Entry 6RDP (electron microscopy, 2.80 A resolution); this record covers chains U and X of the 20 polymer chains in the assembly.

Chain U:
Protein: ATP synthase subunit alpha
Source organism: Polytomella sp. Pringsheim 198.80
UniProtKB: A0ZW40 (A0ZW40_9CHLO); residue numbers follow UniProt; this construct covers 1-562
Sequence (562 residues; numbered 1 to 562; the number before each row is that of its first residue):
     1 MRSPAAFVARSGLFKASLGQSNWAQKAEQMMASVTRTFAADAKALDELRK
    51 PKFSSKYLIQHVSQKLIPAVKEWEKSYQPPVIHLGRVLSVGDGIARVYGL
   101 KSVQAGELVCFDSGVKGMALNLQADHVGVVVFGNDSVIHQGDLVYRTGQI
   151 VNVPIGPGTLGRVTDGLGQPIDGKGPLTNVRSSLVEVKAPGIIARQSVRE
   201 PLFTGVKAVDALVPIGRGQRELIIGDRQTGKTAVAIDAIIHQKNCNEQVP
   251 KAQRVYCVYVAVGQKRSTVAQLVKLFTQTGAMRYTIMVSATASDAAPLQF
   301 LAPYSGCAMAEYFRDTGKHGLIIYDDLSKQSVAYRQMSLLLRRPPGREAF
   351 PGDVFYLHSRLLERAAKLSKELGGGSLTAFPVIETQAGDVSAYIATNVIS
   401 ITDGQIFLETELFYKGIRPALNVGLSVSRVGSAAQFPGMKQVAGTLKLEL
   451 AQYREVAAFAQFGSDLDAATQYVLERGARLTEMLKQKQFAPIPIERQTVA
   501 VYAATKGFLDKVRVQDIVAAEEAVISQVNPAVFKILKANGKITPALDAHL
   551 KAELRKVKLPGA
Unresolved in the structure: 1-39
Differences from the reference sequence: conflict Arg-266 (Lys in A0ZW40)
Bound ions: Mg2+: Thr-232 (together with ATP)
Ligand contacts: ATP (adenosine-5'-triphosphate): Asp-226, Arg-227, Gln-228, Thr-229, Gly-230, Lys-231, Thr-232, Ala-233, Asp-326, Glu-384, Phe-413, Arg-418, Pro-419, Gln-486, Lys-487, Gln-488

Chain X:
Protein: ATP synthase subunit beta
Source organism: Polytomella sp. Pringsheim 198.80
Notes: EC 7.1.2.2
UniProtKB: A0ZW41 (A0ZW41_9CHLO); residues 1-574 here = UniProt positions 1-574
Sequence (574 residues; numbered 1 to 574; the number before each row is that of its first residue):
     1 MALRYAAGLAKNVVQRQGASLNIARAFAAEPAPAIDAGYVSQVIGPVVDV
    51 RFDGELPSILSSLEVEGHSVRLVLEVAQHMGDNTVRCIAMDSTDGLVRGQ
   101 KVVDTGSPIKVPVGRGTLGRIMNVIGEPVDEQGPIDAADIWSIHREAPEF
   151 TEQSTEQEILVTGIKVVDLLAPYQRGGKIGLFGGAGVGKTVLIMELINNV
   201 AKAHGGFSVFAGVGERTREGNDLYREMIESGVIKLGAERGNSKCTLVYGQ
   251 MNEPPGARARVALTGLTVAEYFRDIEGQDVLLFVDNIFRFTQANSEVSAL
   301 LGRIPSAVGYQPTLATDLGGLQERITTTTKGSITSVQAVYVPADDLTDPA
   351 PATTFAHLDATTVLSRSIAELGIYPAVDPLDSTSRMLNPNVIGAEHYNVA
   401 RGVQKVLQDYKNLQDIIAILGMDELSEEDKLTVARARKIQRFLSQPFQVA
   451 EVFTGTPGKYVDLADTISGFQGVLTGKYDDLPEMAFYMVGDIKEVKEKAD
   501 KMAKDIASRKEADNKKVSEELKDIPSLDKLVSEIKEVVIEEDDGLEEDFK
   551 AEALSSETVVLNEEGKSVPLPKKN
Unresolved in the structure: 1-32
Differences from the reference sequence: conflict Ala-350 (Gly in A0ZW41), Leu-387 (Arg in A0ZW41)
Bound ions: Mg2+: Thr-190, Glu-215 (together with ADP)
Ligand contacts:
  - ADP (adenosine-5'-diphosphate): Ala-185, Gly-186, Val-187, Gly-188, Lys-189, Thr-190, Val-191, Glu-219, Tyr-374, Pro-375, Phe-447, Ala-450, Phe-453, Thr-454
  - ATP (adenosine-5'-triphosphate): Ser-384, Arg-385, Leu-387, Tyr-397, Arg-401

Interface between chain U and chain X:
Residue-residue contacts (170; chain U residue first):
  Val-81(U) / Glu-563(X)
  Ile-82(U) / Glu-563(X)  hydrogen bond (backbone-side chain)
  His-83(U) / Glu-563(X)  hydrogen bond (backbone-side chain)
  Leu-84(U) / Leu-561(X)
  Leu-84(U) / Asn-562(X)
  Leu-84(U) / Glu-563(X)  hydrogen bond (backbone-side chain)
  Gly-99(U) / Arg-98(X)  hydrogen bond (backbone-side chain)
  Leu-100(U) / Arg-98(X)  hydrogen bond (backbone-side chain)
  Lys-101(U) / Arg-98(X)
  Ser-102(U) / Val-97(X)
  Val-103(U) / Leu-96(X)
  Val-103(U) / Val-97(X)
  Gln-104(U) / Gly-95(X)
  Gln-104(U) / Leu-96(X)
  Gln-104(U) / Val-97(X)
  Ala-105(U) / Val-43(X)  hydrophobic
  Ala-105(U) / Thr-93(X)
  Ala-105(U) / Asp-94(X)
  Ala-105(U) / Gly-95(X)  hydrogen bond (backbone-backbone)
  Ala-105(U) / Leu-96(X)  hydrogen bond (backbone-backbone)
  Cys-110(U) / Thr-558(X)
  Cys-110(U) / Val-560(X)  hydrophobic
  Cys-110(U) / Leu-570(X)  hydrophobic
  Asp-112(U) / Lys-573(X)
  Asp-112(U) / Asn-574(X)
  Ser-113(U) / Asn-574(X)
  Gly-114(U) / Leu-570(X)
  Lys-116(U) / Thr-558(X)
  Asn-121(U) / Val-43(X)
  Asn-121(U) / Ile-44(X)
  Leu-122(U) / Gln-42(X)
  Leu-122(U) / Val-43(X)  hydrogen bond (backbone-backbone)
  Leu-122(U) / Leu-96(X)
  Leu-122(U) / Arg-98(X)
  Gln-123(U) / Gln-42(X)
  Gln-123(U) / Ile-44(X)
  Gln-123(U) / Arg-98(X)  hydrogen bond (backbone-side chain)
  Ala-124(U) / Gln-42(X)  hydrogen bond (backbone-side chain)
  His-126(U) / Arg-98(X)  hydrogen bond (backbone-side chain)
  Val-127(U) / Arg-98(X)
  Asp-142(U) / Asn-574(X)
  Tyr-145(U) / Val-560(X)  hydrophobic
  Tyr-145(U) / Leu-561(X)
  Tyr-145(U) / Leu-570(X)  hydrophobic
  Tyr-145(U) / Pro-571(X)
  Arg-146(U) / Val-560(X)
  Arg-146(U) / Leu-561(X)  hydrogen bond (backbone-backbone)
  Gly-148(U) / Leu-561(X)
  Ile-150(U) / Asp-94(X)
  Ile-150(U) / Gly-95(X)
  Pro-154(U) / Leu-554(X)  hydrophobic
  Ile-155(U) / Phe-549(X)
  Gly-156(U) / Phe-549(X)
  Pro-157(U) / Leu-545(X)
  Pro-157(U) / Phe-549(X)
  Leu-160(U) / Leu-545(X)  hydrophobic
  Asn-179(U) / Phe-549(X)
  Asn-179(U) / Ala-551(X)
  Val-180(U) / Phe-549(X)
  Val-180(U) / Ala-551(X)
  Val-180(U) / Glu-552(X)  hydrogen bond (backbone-backbone)
  Val-180(U) / Leu-554(X)  hydrophobic
  Arg-181(U) / Phe-549(X)
  Arg-181(U) / Lys-550(X)
  Arg-181(U) / Glu-552(X)
  Ser-182(U) / Glu-552(X)  hydrogen bond (backbone-side chain)
  Lys-188(U) / Asp-91(X)  salt bridge
  Lys-188(U) / Asn-252(X)
  Lys-188(U) / Glu-253(X)  salt bridge
  Ala-189(U) / Asn-252(X)
  Pro-190(U) / Thr-217(X)
  Gly-191(U) / Thr-217(X)
  Ile-192(U) / Ile-121(X)  hydrophobic
  Ile-192(U) / Thr-217(X)
  Ile-192(U) / Gly-220(X)
  Ile-192(U) / Asn-221(X)
  Ile-192(U) / Tyr-248(X)  hydrophobic
  Ile-193(U) / Val-129(X)
  Ile-193(U) / Asp-130(X)
  Ile-193(U) / Glu-131(X)
  Ile-193(U) / Tyr-224(X)  hydrophobic
  Ile-193(U) / Arg-225(X)
  Arg-195(U) / Thr-217(X)
  Arg-195(U) / Asn-221(X)
  Gln-196(U) / Asn-221(X)
  Arg-220(U) / Arg-216(X)
  Glu-247(U) / Ile-539(X)
  Gln-248(U) / Ile-539(X)
  Pro-250(U) / Val-537(X)  hydrophobic
  Pro-250(U) / Val-538(X)
  Lys-251(U) / Glu-540(X)
  Lys-251(U) / Asp-542(X)
  Lys-251(U) / Asp-543(X)
  Lys-251(U) / Gly-544(X)
  Arg-254(U) / Ile-539(X)
  Arg-254(U) / Glu-540(X)
  Arg-254(U) / Glu-541(X)
  Arg-254(U) / Asp-543(X)  salt bridge
  Tyr-256(U) / Asp-543(X)  hydrogen bond (side chain-backbone)
  Tyr-284(U) / Asp-543(X)
  Tyr-312(U) / Leu-545(X)  hydrogen bond (side chain-backbone)
  Tyr-312(U) / Phe-549(X)
  Lys-318(U) / Gly-544(X)
  Lys-318(U) / Leu-545(X)
  Arg-343(U) / Leu-300(X)
  Pro-344(U) / Ala-299(X)
  Pro-344(U) / Pro-305(X)  hydrophobic
  Pro-345(U) / Val-308(X)
  Pro-345(U) / Gly-309(X)
  Gly-346(U) / Val-308(X)
  Gly-346(U) / Gly-309(X)
  Arg-347(U) / Val-308(X)
  Arg-347(U) / Ala-343(X)
  Arg-347(U) / Asp-345(X)  salt bridge
  Arg-347(U) / Asp-348(X)  salt bridge
  Gly-352(U) / Glu-296(X)
  Asp-353(U) / Glu-296(X)
  Phe-355(U) / Met-251(X)  hydrophobic
  Phe-355(U) / Arg-289(X)
  Phe-355(U) / Gln-292(X)
  Tyr-356(U) / Glu-253(X)
  Tyr-356(U) / Pro-254(X)
  Tyr-356(U) / Pro-255(X)
  Tyr-356(U) / Arg-258(X)
  Tyr-356(U) / Glu-296(X)
  Ser-359(U) / Met-251(X)  hydrogen bond (side chain-backbone)
  Glu-363(U) / Arg-216(X)
  Glu-363(U) / Thr-217(X)  hydrogen bond
  Glu-363(U) / Met-251(X)
  Glu-363(U) / Asn-252(X)
  Ser-391(U) / Ala-343(X)
  Ser-391(U) / Asp-344(X)  hydrogen bond
  Thr-396(U) / Ala-185(X)
  Thr-396(U) / Tyr-340(X)  hydrogen bond (backbone-side chain)
  Thr-396(U) / Pro-342(X)  hydrogen bond (side chain-backbone)
  Ile-399(U) / Ala-185(X)
  Ile-399(U) / Arg-216(X)
  Ser-400(U) / Ala-185(X)
  Ser-400(U) / Arg-216(X)
  Ser-400(U) / Met-251(X)
  Ser-400(U) / Arg-289(X)  hydrogen bond
  Ile-401(U) / Arg-216(X)  hydrogen bond (backbone-side chain)
  Ile-401(U) / Met-251(X)  hydrophobic
  Thr-402(U) / Arg-216(X)  hydrogen bond (backbone-side chain)
  Asp-403(U) / Arg-216(X)
  Asp-403(U) / Arg-218(X)  salt bridge
  Arg-429(U) / Phe-453(X)
  Val-430(U) / Arg-218(X)
  Ser-432(U) / Phe-453(X)
  Glu-455(U) / Met-484(X)
  Asn-529(U) / Leu-527(X)
  Ala-531(U) / Val-531(X)  hydrophobic
  Lys-534(U) / Ile-534(X)
  Ile-535(U) / Leu-530(X)
  Ile-535(U) / Val-531(X)
  Ile-535(U) / Ile-534(X)  hydrophobic
  Ala-538(U) / Ile-534(X)  hydrophobic
  Ala-545(U) / Ile-524(X)  hydrophobic
  Ala-545(U) / Pro-525(X)
  Ala-548(U) / Ser-518(X)
  Ala-548(U) / Ile-524(X)  hydrophobic
  His-549(U) / Glu-520(X)  salt bridge
  His-549(U) / Ile-524(X)
  His-549(U) / Pro-525(X)
  His-549(U) / Ser-526(X)
  His-549(U) / Leu-527(X)
  His-549(U) / Leu-530(X)
  Lys-551(U) / Lys-516(X)
  Ala-552(U) / Glu-520(X)
  Arg-555(U) / Lys-516(X)
Other interface residues (no listed pair), chain U (108 interface residues in all): Pro-80, Gly-106, Phe-111, Leu-120, Val-137, His-139, Thr-147, Leu-177, Glu-186, Ser-197, Val-249, Phe-313, Arg-360, Ala-392, Tyr-393, Asn-397, Leu-425, Ala-433, Pro-544, Leu-546, Asp-547
Other interface residues (no listed pair), chain X (86 interface residues in all): Ser-41, Gly-214, Asp-222, Arg-366, Glu-370, Val-452, Glu-519, Val-559

Overview:
Chain U and chain X form an interface of 108 and 86 residues respectively, with 24 hydrogen bonds and 7 salt
bridges. Polar contacts include Lys-188(U)/Asp-91(X), Lys-188(U)/Glu-253(X) and Arg-254(U)/Asp-543(X). Chain U
binds ATP. Chain X binds ATP and ADP.
Here chain U is ATP synthase subunit alpha and chain X is ATP synthase subunit beta, both from Polytomella sp.
Pringsheim 198.80. Entry 6RDP (Cryo-EM structure of Polytomella F-ATP synthase, Rotary substate 1C, focussed
refinement of F1 head and rotor) was determined by electron microscopy together with 6RD4, 6RD5, 6RD6, 6RD7,
6RD8, 6RD9 and 46 further entries from the same study.
